Entry 2GPP (X-ray diffraction, 2.60 A resolution); this record covers chains A and B of the 4 polymer chains in the assembly.

[Chain A (and B)]
Protein: Estrogen-related receptor gamma
Source organism: Homo sapiens
Notes: fragment: Residues (229-458); chain B of this document is another copy of the same molecule, construct and numbering; everything in this record applies to it too
Reference sequence: P62508 (ERR3_HUMAN); residues 229-458 here = UniProt positions 229-458
Sequence (230 residues; row label = number of the first residue in the row):
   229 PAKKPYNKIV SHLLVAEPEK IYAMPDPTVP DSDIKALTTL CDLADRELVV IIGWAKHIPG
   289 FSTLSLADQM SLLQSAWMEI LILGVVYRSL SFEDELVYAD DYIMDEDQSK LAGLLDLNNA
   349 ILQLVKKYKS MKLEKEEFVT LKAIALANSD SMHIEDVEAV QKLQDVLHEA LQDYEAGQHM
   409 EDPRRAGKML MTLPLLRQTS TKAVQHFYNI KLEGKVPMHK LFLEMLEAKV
Disordered / not traced: 229-232, 458 (chain B: 229-232, 457-458)
Small-molecule neighbours: 1BA (4-hydroxy-n'-(4-isopropylbenzyl)benzohydrazide): Glu247, Lys248, Ile249, Leu268, Leu271, Ala272, Glu275, Met306, Leu309, Gly312, Val313, Arg316, Val325, Tyr326, Ala327, Asp328, Leu345, Phe435, Phe450

[Interface between chain A and chain B]
Residue-residue contacts (38; chain A residue first):
  Gln351(A) - Asp378(B)  hydrogen bond (side chain-backbone)
  Gln351(A) - Ser379(B)  hydrogen bond (side chain-backbone)
  Gln351(A) - Met380(B)
  Lys355(A) - Asp378(B)  salt bridge
  Asn376(A) - Met419(B)  hydrogen bond (side chain-backbone)
  Asp378(A) - Gln351(B)  hydrogen bond (backbone-side chain)
  Asp378(A) - Leu423(B)
  Ser379(A) - Gln351(B)
  Met380(A) - Gln351(B)
  Gln389(A) - Lys355(B)  hydrogen bond
  Gln392(A) - Met419(B)
  Asp393(A) - Arg412(B)  salt bridge
  Asp393(A) - Lys416(B)  salt bridge
  His396(A) - Arg412(B)
  His396(A) - Gly415(B)
  His396(A) - Lys416(B)
  Glu397(A) - Arg412(B)  salt bridge
  Arg412(A) - Asp393(B)  salt bridge
  Arg412(A) - His396(B)
  Arg412(A) - Glu397(B)  salt bridge
  Arg412(A) - Gln400(B)
  Gly415(A) - His396(B)
  Gly415(A) - Leu418(B)
  Lys416(A) - Asp393(B)  salt bridge
  Lys416(A) - His396(B)
  Leu418(A) - Gly415(B)
  Met419(A) - Asn376(B)  hydrogen bond (backbone-side chain)
  Leu421(A) - Pro422(B)  hydrophobic
  Pro422(A) - Leu421(B)  hydrophobic
  Pro422(A) - Pro422(B)
  Pro422(A) - Arg425(B)
  Leu423(A) - Asp378(B)
  Leu423(A) - Arg425(B)
  Arg425(A) - Pro422(B)
  Arg425(A) - Leu423(B)
  Arg425(A) - Gln426(B)  hydrogen bond
  Gln426(A) - Arg425(B)
  Gln433(A) - Gln433(B)  hydrogen bond
Also at the interface, not in a pair above, chain A (26 interface residues in all): Asn347, Lys354, Ile372, Pro411
Also at the interface, not in a pair above, chain B (27 interface residues in all): Asn347, Ile372, Val385, Gln389, Gln392, Thr429

[In short]
The interface between chain A and chain B involves 26 residues on one side and 27 on the other, with 8
hydrogen bonds and 7 salt bridges. Polar contacts include Lys355(A)-Asp378(B), Asp393(A)-Arg412(B) and
Asp393(A)-Lys416(B). Bound to chain A: compound 1BA.
Both chains are Estrogen-related receptor gamma (Homo sapiens). Entry 2GPP (Estrogen Related Receptor-gamma
ligand binding domain complexed with a RIP140 peptide and synthetic ligand GSK4716) was determined by X-ray
diffraction, deposited together with 2GP7, 2GPO, 2GPU and 2GPV.
